Entry 3H9S (X-ray diffraction, 2.70 A resolution); this record covers chains A and D of the 5 polymer chains in the assembly.

== Chain A ==
Protein: HLA class I histocompatibility antigen, A-2 alpha chain
Source organism: Homo sapiens
Reference sequence: P01892 (1A02_HUMAN); residues 1-275 here correspond to UniProt positions 25-299 (UniProt number = residue number + 24)
Amino-acid sequence (275 residues; each row starts with the number of its first residue):
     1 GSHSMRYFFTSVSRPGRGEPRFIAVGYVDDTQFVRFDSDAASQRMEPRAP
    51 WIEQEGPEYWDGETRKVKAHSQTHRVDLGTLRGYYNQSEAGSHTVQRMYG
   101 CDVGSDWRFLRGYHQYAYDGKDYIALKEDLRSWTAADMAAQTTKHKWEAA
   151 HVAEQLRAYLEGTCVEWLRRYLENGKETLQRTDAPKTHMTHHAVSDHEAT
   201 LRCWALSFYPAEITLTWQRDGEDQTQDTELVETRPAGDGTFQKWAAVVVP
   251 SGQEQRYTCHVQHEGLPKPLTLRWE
Disulfides: Cys101-Cys164, Cys203-Cys259
Reported in the primary citation:
  - conformationally variable residues (helix shift, loop rearrangement): Ala150 to Val152
  - mutagenesis - A150P (2 uM to 10 uM): decreased binding to Tax-HLA-A2
  - mutagenesis - A150P (41 uM to 5 uM): increased binding to Tel1p-HLA-A2

== Chain D ==
Protein: A6 TCR alpha chain
Source organism: Homo sapiens
Amino-acid sequence (200 residues; each row starts with the number of its first residue; note: 6 numbers in that range are skipped by the numbering (no residue carries them; nothing is unmodelled there)):
     1 KEVEQNSGPLSVPEGAIASLNCTYSDRGSQSFFWYRQYSGKSPELIMSIY
    51 SNGDKEDG
    61 RFTAQLNKASQYVSLLIRDSQPSDSATYLCAVT
    98 TDSWGKLQFGAGTQVVVTPDIQNPDPAVYQLRDSKSSDKSVCLFTDFDSQ
   148 TNVSQSKDSDVYITDKTVLDMRSMDFKSNSAVAWSNKSDFACANAFNNSI
   198 IPEDTFFPS
Disulfides: Cys22-Cys90, Cys139-Cys189

== Interface between chain A and chain D ==
Residue-residue contacts (19; chain A residue first):
  Arg65(A) - Thr98(D)  hydrogen bond
  Arg65(A) - Asp99(D)  salt bridge
  Arg65(A) - Trp101(D)
  Arg65(A) - Gly102(D)
  Lys66(A) - Gln30(D)
  Lys66(A) - Asp99(D)
  Lys68(A) - Trp101(D)
  Ala69(A) - Trp101(D)
  Gln72(A) - Trp101(D)
  Glu154(A) - Tyr50(D)
  Glu154(A) - Lys55(D)  salt bridge
  Gln155(A) - Tyr50(D)
  Ala158(A) - Tyr50(D)  hydrophobic
  Ala158(A) - Ser51(D)
  Thr163(A) - Lys68(D)  hydrogen bond
  Glu166(A) - Asn52(D)
  Glu166(A) - Lys68(D)  salt bridge
  Trp167(A) - Arg27(D)
  Arg170(A) - Arg27(D)
Interface residues without a listed pair, chain A (13 interface residues in all): Glu58
Interface residues without a listed pair, chain D (13 interface residues in all): Asp26, Gly28

== Summary ==
The chain A/chain D interface involves 13 residues from each chain; the contacts include 2 hydrogen bonds and
3 salt bridges. Among the polar pairs are Arg65(A)-Asp99(D), Glu154(A)-Lys55(D) and Glu166(A)-Lys68(D). From
the paper: A150P of chain A reduces binding to Tax-HLA-A2; conformational variability at Ala150(A).
Chain A is HLA class I histocompatibility antigen, A-2 alpha chain and chain D is A6 TCR alpha chain, both
from Homo sapiens; the structure, The complex between TCR A6 and human Class I MHC HLA-A2 with the bound Tel1p
peptide, was determined by X-ray diffraction, deposited together with 3H7B, 3H9H and 3IXA.
